PDB entry 8WI7 | electron microscopy, 3.50 A resolution | chains G and A of the 51 polymer chains in the assembly

Chain G:
Protein: 50S ribosomal protein L4
From: Mycolicibacterium smegmatis MC2 155
UniProtKB: A0QSD2 (RL4_MYCS2); numbering as in UniProt (aligned over 1-215)
Chain sequence (215 residues; row label = number of the first residue in the row):
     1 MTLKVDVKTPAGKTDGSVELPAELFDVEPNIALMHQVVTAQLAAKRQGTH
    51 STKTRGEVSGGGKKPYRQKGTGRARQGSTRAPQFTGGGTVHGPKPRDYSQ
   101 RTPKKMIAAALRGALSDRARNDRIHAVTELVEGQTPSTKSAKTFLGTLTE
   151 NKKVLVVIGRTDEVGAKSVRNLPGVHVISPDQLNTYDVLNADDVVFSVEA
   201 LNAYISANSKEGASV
Not modelled in the structure: 1, 211-215

Chain A:
Molecule: 23S rRNA
From: Mycolicibacterium smegmatis MC2 155
Sequence (3119 nucleotides; numbered 2 to 3120; the number before each row is that of its first residue):
     2 AAGUGUUUAAGGGCGCAUGGUGGAUGCCUUGGCACUGGGAGCCGAUGAAG
    52 GACGUAGGAGGCUGCGAUAAGCCUCGGGGAGCUGUCAACCGAGCGUUGAU
   102 CCGAGGAUGUCCGAAUGGGGAAACCCGGCACGAGUGAUGUCGUGUCACCA
   152 GGCGCUGAAUAUAUAGGCGUCUGGGGGGAACGCGGGGAAGUGAAACAUCU
   202 CAGUACCCGUAGGAAGAGAAAACAAAAUGUGAUUCCGUGAGUAGUGGCGA
   252 GCGAAAGCGGAGGAUGGCUAAACCGUAUGCAUGUGAUACCGGGUAGGGGU
   302 UGUGUGUGCGGGGUUGUGGGACCUAUCUUUCCGGCUCUACCUGGCUGGAG
   352 GGCAGUGAGAAAAUGUUGUGGUUAGCGGAAAUGGCUUGGGAUGGCCUGCC
   402 GUAGACGGUGAGAGCCCGGUACGUGAAAACCCGACGUCUGUCUUGAUGGU
   452 GUUCCCGAGUAGCAGCGGGCCCGUGGAAUCUGCUGUGAAUCUGCCGGGAC
   502 CACCCGGUAAGCCUGAAUACUUCCCAGUGACCGAUAGCGGAUUAGUACCG
   552 UGAGGGAAUGGUGAAAAGUACCCCGGGAGGGGAGUGAAAGAGUACCUGAA
   602 ACCGUGCGCUUACAAUCCGUCAGAGCCCUCGACGUGUCGUGGGGUGAUGG
   652 CGUGCCUUUUGAAGAAUGAGCCUGCGAGUCAGGGACAUGUCGCGAGGUUA
   702 ACCCGGGUGGGGUAGCCGCAGCGAAAGCGAGUCUGAAUAGGGCGUAUCCA
   752 CACAAGAGUGUGUGGUGUAGUGGUGUGUUCUGGACCCGAAGCGGAGUGAU
   802 CUACCCAUGGCCAGGGUGAAGCGCGGGUAAGACCGCGUGGAGGCCCGAAC
   852 CCACUUAGGUUGAAGACUGAGGGGAUGAGCUGUGGGUAGGGGUGAAAGGC
   902 CAAUCAAACUCCGUGAUAGCUGGUUCUCCCCGAAAUGCAUUUAGGUGCAG
   952 CGUCGCAUGUUUCUUGCCGGAGGUAGAGCUACUGGAUGGCCGAUGGGCCC
  1002 CACAGGGUUACUGACGUCAGCCAAACUCCGAAUGCCGGUAAGUCCAAGAG
  1052 UGCGGCAGUGAGACGGCGGGGGAUAAGCUCCGUGCGUCGAGAGGGAAACA
  1102 GCCCAGAUCGCCGGCUAAGGCCCCUAAGCGUGUGCUAAGUGGAAAAGGAU
  1152 GUGCAGUCGCGAAGACAACCAGGAGGUUGGCUUAGAAGCAGCCACCCUUG
  1202 AAAGAGUGCGUAAUAGCUCACUGGUCAAGUGAUUGUGCGCCGAUAAUGUA
  1252 GCGGGGCUCAAGCACACCGCCGAAGCCGCGGCAGCCAACGUGUUGGCUGG
  1302 GUAGGGGAGCGUCCUGCAUCCGGUGAAGCCGCCGAGUGAUCGAGUGGUGG
  1352 AGGGUGUGGGAGUGAGAAUGCAGGCAUGAGUAGCGAUUAGGCAAGUGAGA
  1402 ACCUUGCCCGCCGAAAGACCAAGGGUUCCUGGGCCAGGCCAGUCCGCCCA
  1452 GGGUGAGUCGGGACCUAAGGCGAGGCCGACAGGCGUAGUCGAUGGACAAC
  1502 GGGUUGAUAUUCCCGUACCCGUGUAUGUGCGUCCAUGAUGAAUCAGCGGU
  1552 ACUAACCAUCCAAAACCACCGUGACCGCACCUUUCGGGGUGUGGCGUUGG
  1602 UGGGGCUGCAUGGGACCUUCGUUGGUAGUAGUCAAGCGAUGGGGUGACGC
  1652 AGGAAGGUAGCCGUACCGGUCAGUGGUAAUACCGGGGUAAGCCUGUAGGG
  1702 AGUCAGAUAGGUAAAUCCGUCUGGCAUAUAUCCUGAGAGGUGAUGCAUAG
  1752 CCGAGUGAGGCGAAUUCGGUGAUCCUAUGCUGCCGAGAAAAGCCUCUAGC
  1802 GAGGACAUACACGGCCCGUACCCCAAACCAACACAGGUGGUCAGGUAGAG
  1852 AAUACUAAGGCGUACGAGUGAACUAUGGUUAAGGAACUCGGCAAAAUGCC
  1902 CCCGUAACUUCGGGAGAAGGGGGACCCACAUGGCGUGUAAGCCUUUACGG
  1952 CCCAAGCGUGAGUGGGUGGCACAAACCAGUGAGAAGCGACUGUUUACUAA
  2002 AAACACAGGUCCGUGCGAAGUCGCAAGACGAUGUAUACGGACUGACGCCU
  2052 GCCCGGUGCUGGAAGGUUAAGAGGACCCGUUAACUCCCUUUGGGGGUGAA
  2102 GCGGAGAAUUUAAGCCCCAGUAAACGGCGGUGGUAACUAUAACCAUCCUA
  2152 AGGUAGCGAAAUUCCUUGUCGGGUAAGUUCCGACCUGCACGAAUGGCGUA
  2202 ACGACUUCUCAACUGUCUCAACCAUAGACUCGGCGAAAUUGCACUACGAG
  2252 UAAAGAUGCUCGUUACGCGCGGCAGGACGAAAAGACCCCGGGACCUUCAC
  2302 UACAACUUGGUAUUGGUGCUCGAUACGGUUUGUGUAGGAUAGGUGGGAGA
  2352 CUGUGAAGCUCACACGCCAGUGUGGGUGGAGUCGUUGUUGAAAUACCACU
  2402 CUGAUCGUAUUGGGCCUCUAACCUCGGACCGUAUAUCCGGUUCAGGGACA
  2452 GUGCCUGGUGGGUAGUUUAACUGGGGCGGUUGCCUCCUAAAAUGUAACGG
  2502 AGGCGCCCAAAGGUUCCCUCAACCUGGACGGCAAUCAGGUGUUGAGUGUA
  2552 AGUGCACAAGGGAGCUUGACUGCGAGACGGACAUGUCGAGCAGGGACGAA
  2602 AGUCGGGACUAGUGAUCCGGCACCUCUGAGUGGAAGGGGUGUCGCUCAAC
  2652 GGAUAAAAGGUACCCCGGGGAUAACAGGCUGAUCUUCCCCAAGAGUCCAU
  2702 AUCGACGGGAUGGUUUGGCACCUCGAUGUCGGCUCGUCGCAUCCUGGGGC
  2752 UGGAGCAGGUCCCAAGGGUUGGGCUGUUCGCCCAUUAAAGCGGCACGCGA
  2802 GCUGGGUUUAGAACGUCGUGAGACAGUUCGGUCUCUAUCCGCCGCGCGCG
  2852 UCAGAAGCUUGAGGAAACCUGUCCCUAGUACGAGAGGACCGGGACGGACG
  2902 AACCUCUGGUAUACCAGUUGUCCCACCAGGGGCACGGCUGGAUAGCCACG
  2952 UUCGGACAGGAUAACCGCUGAAAGCAUCUAAGCGGGAAACCUCUUCCAAG
  3002 ACCAGGCUUCUCACCCUCUAGGAGGGAUAAGGCCCCCCGCAGACCACGGG
  3052 AUUGAUAGACCAGACCUGGAAGCCUAGUAAUAGGUGCAGGGAACUGGCAC
  3102 UAACCGGCCGAAAACUUAC
Not modelled in the structure: 1171-1220, 1564-1607

Chain G / chain A interface:
Residue-residue contacts (138):
  Asn-30(G) with C692(A), phosphate contact; G693(A), hydrogen bond to the phosphate
  His-35(G) with G1359(A), hydrogen bond to the sugar
  Gln-36(G) with G774(A), hydrogen bond to the base
  Gln-41(G) with G708(A), base contact; U709(A), hydrogen bond to the sugar
  Leu-42(G) with A531(A), hydrogen bond to the base
  Ala-43(G) with A531(A), base contact
  Ala-44(G) with U709(A), sugar contact
  Lys-45(G) with U709(A), base contact
  Arg-46(G) with A531(A), base contact; C532(A), salt bridge to the phosphate; G1361(A), sugar contact
  Gln-47(G) with U529(A), hydrogen bond to the sugar; G530(A), hydrogen bond to the sugar; A531(A), hydrogen bond to the phosphate
  Thr-49(G) with A35(A), base contact; G530(A), hydrogen bond to the base; C532(A), sugar contact
  His-50(G) with C532(A), salt bridge to the phosphate
  Ser-51(G) with C34(A), sugar contact; A35(A), sugar contact
  Thr-52(G) with G1363(A), base contact
  Lys-53(G) with C539(A), salt bridge to the phosphate; G540(A), phosphate contact
  Thr-54(G) with G916(A), base contact
  Arg-55(G) with C788(A), salt bridge to the phosphate; G789(A), salt bridge to the phosphate; G916(A), sugar contact
  Gly-56(G) with G916(A), base contact
  Val-58(G) with G540(A), phosphate contact
  Ser-59(G) with G540(A), hydrogen bond to the phosphate; G546(A), hydrogen bond to the base
  Gly-60(G) with G557(A), phosphate contact
  Gly-61(G) with G557(A), hydrogen bond to the phosphate
  Gly-62(G) with C913(A), phosphate contact
  Lys-63(G) with G556(A), sugar contact; C912(A), phosphate contact
  Lys-64(G) with A790(A), salt bridge to the phosphate; A791(A), phosphate contact
  Gln-68(G) with G789(A), hydrogen bond to the sugar; A790(A), sugar contact; U1370(A), base contact; G2668(A), phosphate contact
  Lys-69(G) with A2284(A), hydrogen bond to the phosphate; G2285(A), phosphate contact; C2667(A), phosphate contact; G2668(A), salt bridge to the phosphate
  Gly-70(G) with A2283(A), phosphate contact; A2284(A), hydrogen bond to the phosphate
  Gly-72(G) with U1370(A), base contact; A2284(A), phosphate contact
  Arg-73(G) with U1370(A), hydrogen bond to the base; C1372(A), salt bridge to the phosphate
  Ala-74(G) with U1370(A), phosphate contact; G1371(A), phosphate contact
  Arg-75(G) with G789(A), hydrogen bond to the sugar; U1370(A), base contact; A2284(A), hydrogen bond to the base; G2668(A), hydrogen bond to the phosphate; G2669(A), salt bridge to the phosphate
  Gln-76(G) with A790(A), phosphate contact; G1371(A), hydrogen bond to the phosphate
  Gly-77(G) with G789(A), hydrogen bond to the phosphate; A790(A), phosphate contact
  Ser-78(G) with G789(A), phosphate contact
  Arg-80(G) with A558(A), salt bridge to the phosphate
  Pro-82(G) with C788(A), phosphate contact
  Gln-83(G) with C788(A), sugar contact; A1369(A), base contact; G1371(A), hydrogen bond to the base; C1372(A), sugar contact
  Phe-84(G) with C1372(A), sugar contact
  Thr-85(G) with U536(A), hydrogen bond to the base; G675(A), base contact; C1372(A), hydrogen bond to the sugar; A1373(A), hydrogen bond to the sugar
  Gly-86(G) with A537(A), hydrogen bond to the phosphate
  Thr-89(G) with G538(A), hydrogen bond to the phosphate; G1363(A), hydrogen bond to the base
  Val-90(G) with A678(A), sugar contact; C787(A), sugar contact
  His-91(G) with A678(A), phosphate contact; U680(A), stacking on the base; C786(A), sugar contact; G1363(A), sugar contact
  Pro-93(G) with G1363(A), base contact
  Pro-95(G) with A35(A), sugar contact
  Arg-96(G) with C681(A), phosphate contact; A682(A), salt bridge to the phosphate; A1362(A), salt bridge to the phosphate
  Gln-100(G) with U775(A), sugar contact
  Arg-101(G) with G684(A), hydrogen bond to the sugar; A701(A), sugar contact; G774(A), salt bridge to the phosphate
  Thr-102(G) with G774(A), sugar contact
  Pro-103(G) with U700(A), phosphate contact; G773(A), sugar contact
  Lys-104(G) with U700(A), phosphate contact; G712(A), phosphate contact; G713(A), hydrogen bond to the base
  Lys-105(G) with C694(A), hydrogen bond to the sugar; G698(A), salt bridge to the phosphate; U699(A), salt bridge to the phosphate
  Met-106(G) with C692(A), base contact; G693(A), sugar contact; G773(A), base contact
  Ile-107(G) with G710(A), phosphate contact; G711(A), phosphate contact
  Pro-136(G) with U403(A), phosphate contact
  Ser-137(G) with U403(A), phosphate contact
  Thr-138(G) with G402(A), hydrogen bond to the phosphate; U403(A), hydrogen bond to the phosphate
  Lys-139(G) with C401(A), salt bridge to the phosphate; G402(A), phosphate contact
  Lys-142(G) with G402(A), base contact
  Lys-152(G) with U1320(A), salt bridge to the phosphate
  Lys-153(G) with A1319(A), salt bridge to the phosphate
  Arg-160(G) with G706(A), hydrogen bond to the sugar
  Lys-167(G) with U403(A), hydrogen bond to the base; A404(A), phosphate contact
  Arg-170(G) with U403(A), hydrogen bond to the phosphate; A404(A), salt bridge to the phosphate; A422(A), hydrogen bond to the sugar
  Asn-171(G) with G402(A), hydrogen bond to the base; A404(A), phosphate contact; G405(A), hydrogen bond to the sugar
  Leu-172(G) with G402(A), base contact
  Pro-173(G) with G405(A), base contact
  His-176(G) with G708(A), hydrogen bond to the base
  Ile-178(G) with G708(A), base contact
  Asp-181(G) with G710(A), hydrogen bond to the sugar
  Gln-182(G) with G706(A), base contact; G710(A), base contact
  Asn-184(G) with G708(A), hydrogen bond to the base
  Tyr-186(G) with G1317(A), hydrogen bond to the sugar
  Asp-187(G) with G708(A), hydrogen bond to the base
  Asn-190(G) with C1318(A), sugar contact
Other interface residues (no listed pair), chain G (85 interface residues in all): Leu-33, Thr-39, Thr-71, Ala-81, Gly-87, Gly-92, Ala-108, Ser-168, Leu-183
Other interface residues (no listed pair), chain A (82 interface residues in all): C36, C400, A406, C423, C676, G677, G679, G707, G784, G1360

Summary:
The interface between chain G and chain A involves 85 residues on one side and 82 on the other, with 44
hydrogen bonds, 19 salt bridges and 1 aromatic stacking contact. Among the polar pairs are Gln-36(G)/G774(A),
Leu-42(G)/A531(A) and Thr-49(G)/G530(A).
Here chain G is 50S ribosomal protein L4 and chain A is 23S rRNA, both from Mycolicibacterium smegmatis MC2
155. Entry 8WI7 (Cryo- EM structure of Mycobacterium smegmatis 70S ribosome, bS1 and RafH) was determined by
electron microscopy, deposited together with 8WHX, 8WHY, 8WI8, 8WI9, 8WIB, 8WIC, 8WID and 8WIF.
